PDB entry 5JQG | X-ray diffraction, 2.24 A resolution | chains B and E of the 6 polymer chains in the assembly

Chain B:
Protein: Tubulin beta chain
Source organism: Sus scrofa
UniProt: P02554 (TBB_PIG); residue numbers follow UniProt; this construct covers 1-445
Amino-acid sequence (445 residues; numbered 1 to 445; the number before each row is that of its first residue):
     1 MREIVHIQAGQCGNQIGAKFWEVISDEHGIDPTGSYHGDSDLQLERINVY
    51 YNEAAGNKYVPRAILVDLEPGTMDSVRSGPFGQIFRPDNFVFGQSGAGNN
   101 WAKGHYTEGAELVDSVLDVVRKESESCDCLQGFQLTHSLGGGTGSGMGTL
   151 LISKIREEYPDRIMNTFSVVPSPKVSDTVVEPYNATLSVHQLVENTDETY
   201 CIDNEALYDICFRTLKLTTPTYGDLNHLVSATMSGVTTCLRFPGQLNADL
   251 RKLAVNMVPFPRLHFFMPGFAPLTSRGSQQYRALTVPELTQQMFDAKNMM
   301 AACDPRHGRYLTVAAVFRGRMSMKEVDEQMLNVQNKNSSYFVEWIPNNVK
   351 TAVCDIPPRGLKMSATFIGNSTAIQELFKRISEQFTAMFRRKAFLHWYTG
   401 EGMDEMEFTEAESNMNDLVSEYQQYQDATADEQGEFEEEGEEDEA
Not modelled in the structure: 1, 276-279, 429-445
Swiss-Prot annotation at these positions:
  - motif: Met-1 to Ile-4 (MREI motif)
  - binding site (GTP): Gln-11, Glu-69, Ser-138, Gly-142, Thr-143, Gly-144, Asn-204, Asn-226
  - binding site (Mg(2+)): Glu-69
  - modified residue: Ser-40 (Phosphoserine), Lys-58 (N6-acetyllysine), Ser-172 (Phosphoserine), Thr-285 (Phosphothreonine), Thr-290 (Phosphothreonine), Arg-318 (Omega-N-methylarginine), Glu-438 (5-glutamyl polyglutamate)
  - cross-link (Glycyl lysine isopeptide (Lys-Gly)): Lys-58 (interchain with G-Cter in ubiquitin), Lys-324 (interchain with G-Cter in ubiquitin)
  - natural variant: His-37 (H37V: In 2nd form), Asn-48 (N48S: In 2nd form), Ala-55 to Asn-57 (sequence variant, change not given here; In 2nd form), Ser-275 (S275A: In 2nd form)
Metal / ion sites: Mg2+: Gln-11 (together with GDP); Ca2+ near Glu-111 (its only coordinating residue here)
Ligand contacts: GDP (guanosine-5'-diphosphate): Gly-10, Gln-11, Cys-12, Gln-15, Ile-16, Asp-67, Asn-99, Ser-138, Gly-140, Gly-141, Gly-142, Thr-143, Gly-144, Ser-145, Val-169, Pro-171, Val-175, Asp-177, Glu-181, Asn-204, Leu-207, Tyr-222, Leu-225, Asn-226

Chain E:
Protein: Stathmin-4
Source organism: Rattus norvegicus
UniProt: P63043 (STMN4_RAT); residues 5-145 here correspond to UniProt positions 49-189 (UniProt number = residue number + 44)
Amino-acid sequence (143 residues; row label = number of the first residue in the row):
     3 MADMEVIELNKCTSGQSFEVILKPPSFDGVPEFNASLPRRRDPSLEEIQK
    53 KLEAAEERRKYQEAELLKHLAEKREHEREVIQKAIEENNNFIKMAKEKLA
   103 QKMESNKENREAHLAAMLERLQEKDKHAEEVRKNKELKEEASR
Not modelled in the structure: 3-5, 28-43, 142-145
Construct notes: expression tag (3-4)
Swiss-Prot annotation at these positions:
  - modified residue: Ser-46 (Phosphoserine)

How chain B and chain E interact:
Residue-residue contacts - 22 pairs, chain B then chain E:
  Tyr-106(B) / His-78(E)  hydrogen bond
  Tyr-106(B) / Glu-79(E)
  Tyr-106(B) / Val-82(E)  hydrophobic
  Tyr-106(B) / Ile-83(E)
  Leu-150(B) / Glu-79(E)
  Ser-153(B) / Leu-72(E)
  Ser-153(B) / Arg-76(E)  hydrogen bond
  Lys-154(B) / Arg-76(E)
  Lys-154(B) / Glu-79(E)  salt bridge
  Arg-156(B) / Leu-68(E)
  Glu-157(B) / Leu-69(E)
  Glu-157(B) / Leu-72(E)
  Glu-157(B) / Arg-76(E)  salt bridge
  Pro-160(B) / Glu-65(E)
  Glu-401(B) / Val-82(E)
  Glu-401(B) / Ala-86(E)
  Gly-402(B) / Val-82(E)
  Gly-402(B) / Lys-85(E)
  Gly-402(B) / Ala-86(E)
  Met-403(B) / Val-82(E)
  Asp-404(B) / Lys-85(E)  salt bridge
  Glu-407(B) / His-78(E)  salt bridge
Other interface residues (no listed pair), chain B (15 interface residues in all): His-105, Thr-107, Gly-400
Other interface residues (no listed pair), chain E (12 interface residues in all): Ala-73

Summary:
15 residues of chain B and 12 residues of chain E are in contact, with 2 hydrogen bonds and 4 salt bridges.
Polar pairs include Lys-154(B)/Glu-79(E), Glu-157(B)/Arg-76(E) and Asp-404(B)/Lys-85(E). Chain B binds GDP.
Here chain B is Tubulin beta chain (Sus scrofa) and chain E is Stathmin-4 (Rattus norvegicus). Entry 5JQG (An
apo tubulin-RB-TTL complex structure used for side-by-side comparison) was determined by X-ray diffraction
together with 5FNV from the same study.
